PDB entry 5T7J | X-ray diffraction, 1.65 A resolution | chain A

Chain A:
Name: AoAA13
Organism: Aspergillus oryzae RIB40
Reference sequence: Q2U8Y3 (Q2U8Y3_ASPOR); residues 1-233 here correspond to UniProt positions 47-279 (UniProt number = residue number + 46)
Chain sequence (233 residues; each row starts with the number of its first residue):
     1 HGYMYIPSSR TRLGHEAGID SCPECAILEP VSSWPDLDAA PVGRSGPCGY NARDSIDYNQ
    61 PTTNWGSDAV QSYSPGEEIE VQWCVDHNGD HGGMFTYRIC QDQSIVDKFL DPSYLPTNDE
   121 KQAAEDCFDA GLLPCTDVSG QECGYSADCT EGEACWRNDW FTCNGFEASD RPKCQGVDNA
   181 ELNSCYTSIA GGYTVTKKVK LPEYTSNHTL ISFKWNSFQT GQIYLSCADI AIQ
Modified positions: His1 (4-methyl-histidine; HIC)
Disulfide bonds: Cys22-Cys25, Cys48-Cys227, Cys84-Cys185, Cys100-Cys127, Cys135-Cys143, Cys149-Cys155, Cys163-Cys174
Covalently attached groups: N-acetylglucosamine (NAG) linked to Asn207
Bound ions: Zn2+ site 1: His1, His91, Tyr224; Zn2+ site 2: His15, Glu29; Zn2+ site 3: Asp36, Asp38, Glu203; Zn2+ site 4: Ser74, Gln233; Zn2+ site 5: His87, Glu142; Zn2+ site 6: Asp102, Ser104; Zn2+ site 7: Asp119, Asp148; Zn2+ site 8: Glu125, Asp129
Reported in the primary citation:
  - Zn2+ coordination: His1, His91, Tyr224
  - post-translational modification sites: His1
  - contacts within the chain: His1-Gly89, Gln222-Tyr224

Summary:
N-acetylglucosamine is covalently linked to Asn207. The Zn2+ site 1 is built by His1, His91 and Tyr224. The
Zn2+ site 2 is built by His15 and Glu29. From the paper: Zn2+ coordination by His1, His91 and Tyr224; a
modification site at His1.
Chain A is AoAA13 (Aspergillus oryzae RIB40); the structure, X-ray crystal structure of AA13 LPMO, was
determined by X-ray diffraction together with 5LSV and 5T7K from the same study.
